1DI4 - chain A; structure by X-ray diffraction, 2.00 A resolution.

# Chain A
Protein: Lysozyme C
Source organism: Homo sapiens
Notes: EC 3.2.1.17; engineered mutation(s): DEL (47-48)
UniProt: P61626 (LYSC_HUMAN); residues 1-130 here correspond to UniProt positions 19-148 (UniProt number = residue number + 18)
Amino-acid sequence (128 residues; row label = number of the first residue in the row; note: 2 numbers in that range are skipped by the numbering (no residue carries them; nothing is unmodelled there)):
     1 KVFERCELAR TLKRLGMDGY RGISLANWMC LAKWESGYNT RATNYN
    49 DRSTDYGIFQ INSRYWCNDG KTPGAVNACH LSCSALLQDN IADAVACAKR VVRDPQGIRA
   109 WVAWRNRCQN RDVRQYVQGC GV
Cystine bridges: Cys6-Cys128, Cys30-Cys116, Cys65-Cys81, Cys77-Cys95
Ion coordination: Na+: Ser61, Cys65, Val74
UniProt features mapped onto this chain:
  - active site: Glu35, Asp53

# Summary
Ser61, Cys65 and Val74 coordinate Na+. UniProt lists active-site residues Glu35 and Asp53.
Chain A is Lysozyme C (Homo sapiens); the structure, Role of amino acid residues at turns in the
conformational stability and folding of human lysozyme, was determined by X-ray diffraction, deposited
together with 1GAZ, 1DI3 and 1DI5.
